Entry 1S2T (X-ray diffraction, 2.00 A resolution); this record covers chains A and B.

[Chain A (and B)]
Molecule: Phosphoenolpyruvate phosphomutase
Organism: Mytilus edulis
Notes: EC 5.4.2.9; chain B of this document is another copy of the same molecule, construct and numbering; everything in this record applies to it too
UniProtKB: P56839 (PEPM_MYTED); residue numbers follow UniProt; this construct covers 1-295
Chain sequence (295 residues; numbered 1 to 295; the number before each row is that of its first residue):
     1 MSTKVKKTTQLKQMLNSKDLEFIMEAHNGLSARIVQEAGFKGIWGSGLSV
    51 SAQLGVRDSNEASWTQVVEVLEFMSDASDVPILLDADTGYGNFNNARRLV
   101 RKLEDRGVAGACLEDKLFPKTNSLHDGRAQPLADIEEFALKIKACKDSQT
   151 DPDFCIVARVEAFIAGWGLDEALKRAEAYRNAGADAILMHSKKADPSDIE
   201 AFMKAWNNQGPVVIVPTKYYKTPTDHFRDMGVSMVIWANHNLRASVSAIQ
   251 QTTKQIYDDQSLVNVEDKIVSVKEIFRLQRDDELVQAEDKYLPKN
Not modelled in the structure: 1-4 (chain B: 1-3, 295)
UniProt features mapped onto this chain:
  - active site: Asp58 (Nucleophile)
  - binding site (Mg(2+)): Asp58
  - mutagenesis: Asp58 (D58A/S: Abolishes enzyme activity; D58N: Strongly reduces enzyme activity), Asp85 (D85A: Strongly reduces enzyme activity and increases KM), Asp87 (D87A: Strongly reduces enzyme activity), Glu114 (E114A: Strongly reduces enzyme activity), Asn122 (N122A/D: Strongly reduces enzyme activity), Arg159 (R159A: Strongly reduces enzyme activity), His190 (H190A: Strongly reduces enzyme activity)

[Chain A / chain B interface]
Contacting residue pairs (35):
  Glu72(A) with Lys102(B), salt bridge; Arg106(B), salt bridge
  Phe73(A) with Arg98(B)
  Asp76(A) with Lys102(B), salt bridge
  Phe93(A) with Ala287(B); Glu288(B); Tyr291(B), hydrophobic; Leu292(B), hydrophobic
  Asn94(A) with Leu284(B)
  Arg97(A) with Glu283(B), salt bridge; Leu284(B); Ala287(B)
  Arg98(A) with Phe73(B)
  Lys102(A) with Glu72(B), salt bridge; Asp76(B), salt bridge
  Arg106(A) with Glu72(B), salt bridge; Arg106(B)
  Glu136(A) with Pro293(B)
  Leu140(A) with Tyr291(B); Leu292(B); Pro293(B)
  Ala144(A) with Tyr291(B), hydrophobic
  Asp147(A) with Tyr291(B), hydrogen bond
  Leu284(A) with Asn94(B)
  Ala287(A) with Phe93(B); Arg97(B)
  Glu288(A) with Phe93(B)
  Lys290(A) with Leu140(B)
  Tyr291(A) with Phe93(B), hydrophobic; Leu140(B); Ala144(B), hydrophobic; Asp147(B), hydrogen bond
  Leu292(A) with Phe93(B), hydrophobic
  Pro293(A) with Glu137(B); Leu140(B)
Also at the interface, not in a pair above, chain A (25 interface residues in all): Asn92, Asp105, Asp134, Glu137, Lys143
Also at the interface, not in a pair above, chain B (26 interface residues in all): Asn92, Asp105, Asp134, Glu136, Lys143, Lys290

[In short]
The interface between chain A and chain B involves 25 residues on one side and 26 on the other; the contacts
include 2 hydrogen bonds and 7 salt bridges. Polar contacts include Glu72(A)-Lys102(B), Glu72(A)-Arg106(B) and
Asp76(A)-Lys102(B).
Both chains are Phosphoenolpyruvate phosphomutase (Mytilus edulis). Entry 1S2T (Crystal Structure Of Apo
Phosphoenolpyruvate Mutase) was determined by X-ray diffraction together with 1S2U, 1S2V and 1S2W from the
same study.
